7LGF - chains J and P of the 21 polymer chains in the assembly; structure by electron microscopy, 6.10 A resolution (low resolution: residue-level contacts below are approximate; hydrogen-bond / salt-bridge calls are withheld).

Chain J (and P):
Molecule: Capsid protein
Organism: Escherichia phage Qbeta
Notes: chain P of this document is another copy of the same molecule, construct and numbering; everything in this record applies to it too
UniProtKB: P03615 (CAPSD_BPQBE); residues 0-132 here correspond to UniProt positions 1-133 (UniProt number = residue number + 1)
Sequence (133 residues; row label = number of the first residue in the row; numbering starts at 0):
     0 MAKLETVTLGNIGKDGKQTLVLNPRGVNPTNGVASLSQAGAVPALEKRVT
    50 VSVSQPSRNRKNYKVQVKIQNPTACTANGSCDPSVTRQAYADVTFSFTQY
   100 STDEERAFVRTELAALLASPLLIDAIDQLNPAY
Not modelled in the structure: 0
UniProt features mapped onto this chain:
  - site: Tyr89 (RNA-binding)

Interface between chain J and chain P:
Cross-chain cystine bridges: Cys80(J)-Cys74(P)
Contacting residue pairs (26; chain J residue first):
  Lys2(J) with Tyr132(P)
  Leu3(J) with Tyr132(P)
  Glu4(J) with Tyr132(P)
  Thr5(J) with Leu128(P); Tyr132(P)
  Asn22(J) with Gln127(P); Leu128(P)
  Pro23(J) with Leu128(P); Asn129(P); Tyr132(P)
  Arg24(J) with Asp123(P); Ala124(P); Ile125(P); Gln127(P); Leu128(P); Asn129(P)
  Gly25(J) with Asn129(P)
  Ala38(J) with Asp126(P); Gln127(P)
  Asn77(J) with Asn77(P)
  Gly78(J) with Ala76(P); Asn77(P)
  Cys80(J) with Cys74(P), disulfide; Thr85(P)
  Asp81(J) with Thr85(P); Arg86(P)

In short:
Chain J and chain P each contribute 13 residues to their interface; the contacts include 1 disulfide bond.
Chain J and chain P are both Capsid protein (Escherichia phage Qbeta); the structure, Asymmetric unit for
phage Qbeta prolate particle, was determined by electron microscopy, deposited together with 7LGE, 7LGG, 7LGH
and 7LHD.
